PDB entry 9N2E | electron microscopy, 3.70 A resolution | chains A and E

== Chain A ==
Molecule: Surface antigen (D15)
Source organism: Flavobacterium johnsoniae UW101
Reference sequence: A5FJ90 (A5FJ90_FLAJ1); numbering as in UniProt (aligned over 1-900)
Chain sequence (900 residues; each row starts with the number of its first residue):
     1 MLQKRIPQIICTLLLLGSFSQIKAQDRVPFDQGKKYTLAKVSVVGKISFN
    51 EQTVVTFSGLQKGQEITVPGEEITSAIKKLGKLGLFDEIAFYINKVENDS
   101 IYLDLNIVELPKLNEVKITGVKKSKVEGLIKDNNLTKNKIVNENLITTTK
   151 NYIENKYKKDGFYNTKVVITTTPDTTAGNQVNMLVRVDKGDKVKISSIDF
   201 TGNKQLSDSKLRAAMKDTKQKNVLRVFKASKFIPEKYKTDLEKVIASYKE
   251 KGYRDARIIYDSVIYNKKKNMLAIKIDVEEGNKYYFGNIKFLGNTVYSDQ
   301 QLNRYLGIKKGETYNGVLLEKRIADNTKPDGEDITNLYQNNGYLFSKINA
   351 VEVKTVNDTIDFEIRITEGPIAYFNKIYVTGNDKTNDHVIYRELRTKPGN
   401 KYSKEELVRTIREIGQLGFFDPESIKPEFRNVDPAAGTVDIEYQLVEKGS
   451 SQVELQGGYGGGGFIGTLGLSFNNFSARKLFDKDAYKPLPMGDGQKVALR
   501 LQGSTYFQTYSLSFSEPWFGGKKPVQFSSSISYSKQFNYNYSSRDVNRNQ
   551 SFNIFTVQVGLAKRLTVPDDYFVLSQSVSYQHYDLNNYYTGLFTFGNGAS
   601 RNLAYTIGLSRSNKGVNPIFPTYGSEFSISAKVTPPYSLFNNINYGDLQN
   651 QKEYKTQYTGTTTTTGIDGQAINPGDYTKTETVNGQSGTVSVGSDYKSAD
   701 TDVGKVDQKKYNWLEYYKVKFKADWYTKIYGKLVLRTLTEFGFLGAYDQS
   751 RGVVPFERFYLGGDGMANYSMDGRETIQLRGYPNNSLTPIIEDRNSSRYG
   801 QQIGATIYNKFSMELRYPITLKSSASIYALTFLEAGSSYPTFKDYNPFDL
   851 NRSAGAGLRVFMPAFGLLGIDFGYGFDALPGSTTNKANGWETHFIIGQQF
Disordered / not traced: 1-283, 383-386, 478-489, 566-568, 659-672, 680-688, 838-848, 880-882

== Chain E ==
Molecule: CarboxypepD_reg-like domain-containing protein
Source organism: Flavobacterium johnsoniae UW101
Reference sequence: A5FJ21 (A5FJ21_FLAJ1); residue numbers follow UniProt; this construct covers 1-249
Chain sequence (249 residues; each row starts with the number of its first residue):
     1 MKNKLGVFVVCLFCQIMLGQNGTRKSLHGQVTNKSLAIESGYVMNINAKS
    51 RTFIGPGGLFDILAQPKDTLLFTGIAFQSKKIVLTEKDCSQILFSVSLDL
   101 VSNELKEVLVRKDLKVKSLDSNTQKYVDMQFEDDRQSTAKNTVMYSDQTI
   151 KYGTDFVRIFKDVKKLLSKNNEKEEVISDIAFVEYSKANFKPDFYTKTLG
   201 LKPDEVDLFLMFCSNDPESKRHLNEDQKFELIDFLINKNAEFKKVNAAQ
Disordered / not traced: 1-115, 168-249

== How chain A and chain E interact ==
Pairs across the interface - 121 pairs, chain A then chain E:
  P329(A) with Y126(E), hydrophobic
  Q339(A) with K117(E)
  L344(A) with V116(E), hydrophobic
  R392(A) with Q136(E)
  E393(A) with Q136(E)
  L394(A) with Q136(E)
  R395(A) with D134(E), salt bridge; Q136(E), hydrogen bond; S137(E)
  E405(A) with F131(E)
  V408(A) with M129(E), hydrophobic
  R409(A) with F131(E); E132(E), hydrogen bond (side chain-backbone); D134(E), salt bridge
  I411(A) with T123(E); Y126(E), hydrophobic; V127(E)
  R412(A) with Y126(E); V127(E); M129(E), hydrogen bond (side chain-backbone); Q130(E); F131(E)
  G415(A) with V127(E)
  Q416(A) with V127(E)
  P422(A) with T123(E), hydrogen bond (backbone-side chain); Q124(E)
  E423(A) with S121(E); N122(E); T123(E), hydrogen bond (backbone-backbone); Q124(E); K165(E)
  S424(A) with T123(E)
  I425(A) with T123(E), hydrogen bond (backbone-side chain)
  F429(A) with S118(E)
  V453(A) with V157(E)
  L455(A) with T154(E); D155(E); F156(E), hydrogen bond (backbone-backbone)
  Q456(A) with T154(E)
  G457(A) with I150(E); G153(E); T154(E), hydrogen bond (backbone-backbone)
  T467(A) with Q148(E), hydrogen bond (side chain-backbone); I150(E)
  R500(A) with D147(E), hydrogen bond (side chain-backbone); Q148(E); T149(E)
  Q502(A) with Q148(E)
  T509(A) with Q148(E)
  S511(A) with Q148(E), hydrogen bond
  P517(A) with T138(E)
  W518(A) with Q136(E)
  P524(A) with Q136(E); S137(E); T138(E); A139(E)
  Q526(A) with T138(E); A139(E); K140(E); N141(E)
  S528(A) with M144(E)
  Q558(A) with M144(E); Y145(E), hydrogen bond (side chain-backbone); S146(E)
  V559(A) with M144(E)
  G560(A) with N141(E); M144(E)
  L561(A) with N141(E), hydrogen bond (backbone-side chain)
  A562(A) with A139(E); K140(E); N141(E)
  R564(A) with D133(E); D134(E)
  D570(A) with R135(E), salt bridge
  V573(A) with K140(E)
  S575(A) with K140(E); N141(E); T142(E); V143(E)
  Q576(A) with N141(E), hydrogen bond (backbone-side chain); V143(E)
  S577(A) with V143(E)
  S579(A) with Y145(E)
  Q581(A) with Y145(E), hydrogen bond
  T606(A) with V143(E)
  I607(A) with V143(E)
  G608(A) with V143(E)
  K614(A) with E132(E)
  G615(A) with E132(E)
  V616(A) with Q130(E); F131(E); E132(E)
  N617(A) with Q130(E); E132(E)
  P618(A) with Q130(E); F131(E); E132(E); Y152(E)
  I619(A) with Y152(E), hydrophobic
  K632(A) with Y145(E), hydrogen bond
  N768(A) with Y145(E); S146(E)
  Y769(A) with S146(E); T149(E); I150(E)
  M771(A) with Y145(E), hydrophobic
  S823(A) with K125(E); M129(E)
  F861(A) with Q130(E); Y152(E), hydrophobic
  A864(A) with T154(E); D155(E), hydrogen bond (backbone-backbone)
  F865(A) with T154(E), hydrogen bond (backbone-side chain)
  G866(A) with Y152(E); G153(E)
  L867(A) with Y152(E), hydrogen bond (backbone-backbone)
  I896(A) with T154(E)
  G897(A) with K151(E); Y152(E)
  Q898(A) with K151(E), hydrogen bond (backbone-backbone); Y152(E)
Also at the interface, not in a pair above, chain A (82 interface residues in all): K404, K448, E454, G458, I465, G466, S529, S532, K563, Y571, N602, E757, P863, Q899
Also at the interface, not in a pair above, chain E (46 interface residues in all): L119, D128, R158, I159, K161, D162

== Summary ==
Chain A and chain E form an interface of 82 and 46 residues respectively; the contacts include 20 hydrogen
bonds and 3 salt bridges. Polar pairs include R395(A)-D134(E), R409(A)-D134(E) and D570(A)-R135(E).
Here chain A is Surface antigen (D15) and chain E is CarboxypepD_reg-like domain-containing protein, both from
Flavobacterium johnsoniae UW101. Entry 9N2E (Cryo-EM structure of F. johnsoniae BamAP) was determined by
electron microscopy (same publication as 9N2D).
